PDB entry 9RPD | electron microscopy, 4.90 A resolution (low resolution: residue-level contacts below are approximate; hydrogen-bond / salt-bridge calls are withheld) | chains B and E of the 9 polymer chains in the assembly

[Chain B]
Name: Tubulin beta chain
Organism: Sus scrofa
UniProt: P02554 (TBB_PIG); residues 1-445 here = UniProt positions 1-445
Amino-acid sequence (445 residues; row label = number of the first residue in the row):
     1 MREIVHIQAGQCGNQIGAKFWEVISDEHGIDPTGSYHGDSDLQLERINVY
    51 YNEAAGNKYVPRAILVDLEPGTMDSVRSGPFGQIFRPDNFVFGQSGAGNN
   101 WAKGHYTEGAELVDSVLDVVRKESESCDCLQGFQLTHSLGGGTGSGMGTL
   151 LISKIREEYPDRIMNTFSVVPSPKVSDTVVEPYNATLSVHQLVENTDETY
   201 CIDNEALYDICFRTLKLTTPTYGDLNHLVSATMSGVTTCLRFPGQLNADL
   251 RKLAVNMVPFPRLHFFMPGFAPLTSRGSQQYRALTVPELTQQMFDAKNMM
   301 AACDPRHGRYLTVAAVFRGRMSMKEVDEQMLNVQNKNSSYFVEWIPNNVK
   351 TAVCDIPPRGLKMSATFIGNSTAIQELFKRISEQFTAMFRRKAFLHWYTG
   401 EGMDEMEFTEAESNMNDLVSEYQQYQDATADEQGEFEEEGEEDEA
Not modelled in the structure: 428-445
UniProt features mapped onto this chain:
  - motif: Met1 to Ile4 (MREI motif)
  - binding site (GTP): Gln11, Glu69, Ser138, Gly142, Thr143, Gly144, Asn204, Asn226
  - binding site (Mg(2+)): Glu69
  - modified residue: Ser40 (Phosphoserine), Lys58 (N6-acetyllysine), Ser172 (Phosphoserine), Thr285 (Phosphothreonine), Thr290 (Phosphothreonine), Arg318 (Omega-N-methylarginine), Glu438 (5-glutamyl polyglutamate)
  - cross-link (Glycyl lysine isopeptide (Lys-Gly)): Lys58 (interchain with G-Cter in ubiquitin), Lys324 (interchain with G-Cter in ubiquitin)
  - natural variant: His37 (H37V: In 2nd form), Asn48 (N48S: In 2nd form), Ala55 to Asn57 (sequence variant, change not given here; In 2nd form), Ser275 (S275A: In 2nd form)

[Chain E]
Name: Tubulin alpha-1A chain
Organism: Sus scrofa
UniProt: P02550 (TBA1A_PIG); numbering as in UniProt (aligned over 1-451)
Amino-acid sequence (451 residues; row label = number of the first residue in the row):
     1 MRECISIHVGQAGVQIGNACWELYCLEHGIQPDGQMPSDKTIGGGDDSFN
    51 TFFSETGAGKHVPRAVFVDLEPTVIDEVRTGTYRQLFHPEQLITGKEDAA
   101 NNYARGHYTIGKEIIDLVLDRIRKLADQCTGLQGFSVFHSFGGGTGSGFT
   151 SLLMERLSVDYGKKSKLEFSIYPAPQVSTAVVEPYNSILTTHTTLEHSDC
   201 AFMVDNEAIYDICRRNLDIERPTYTNLNRLIGQIVSSITASLRFDGALNV
   251 DLTEFQTNLVPYPRAHFPLATYAPVISAEKAYHEQLSVAEITNACFEPAN
   301 QMVKCDPRHGKYMACCLLYRGDVVPKDVNAAIATIKTKRTIQFVDWCPTG
   351 FKVGINYEPPTVVPGGDLAKVQRAVCMLSNTTAIAEAWARLDHKFDLMYA
   401 KRAFVHWYVGEGMEEGEFSEAREDMAALEKDYEEVGVDSVEGEGEEEGEE
   451 Y
Not modelled in the structure: 437-451
UniProt features mapped onto this chain:
  - active site: Glu254
  - binding site (GTP): Gly10, Gln11, Ala12, Gln15, Glu71, Ala99, Ser140, Gly143, Gly144, Thr145, Gly146, Thr179, Glu183, Asn206, Tyr224, Asn228, Leu252
  - binding site (Mg(2+)): Glu71
  - site: Tyr451 (Involved in polymerization)
  - modified residue: Lys40 (N6-acetyllysine), Tyr282 (3'-nitrotyrosine), Ser439 (Phosphoserine), Glu443 (5-glutamyl polyglutamate), Glu445 (5-glutamyl polyglutamate), Tyr451 (3'-nitrotyrosine)
  - natural variant: Ala265 (A265G; A265I), Thr271 to Ala273 (sequence variant, change not given here)

[Chain B / chain E interface]
Pairs across the interface - 92 pairs, chain B then chain E:
  Met1(B) - Lys96(E)
  Arg2(B) - Leu70(E)
  Arg2(B) - Glu71(E)
  Arg2(B) - Lys96(E)
  Arg2(B) - Glu97(E)
  Arg2(B) - Asp98(E)
  Asp128(B) - Lys96(E)
  Cys129(B) - Lys96(E)
  Pro243(B) - Thr73(E)
  Gly244(B) - Thr73(E)
  Gln245(B) - Gln11(E)
  Gln245(B) - Tyr224(E)
  Leu246(B) - Gln11(E)
  Leu246(B) - Glu71(E)
  Leu246(B) - Asn101(E)
  Leu246(B) - Thr179(E)
  Asn247(B) - Glu71(E)
  Asn247(B) - Thr73(E)
  Asn247(B) - Val74(E)
  Asn247(B) - Asp98(E)
  Ala248(B) - Asp98(E)
  Asp249(B) - Asp98(E)
  Arg251(B) - Glu97(E)
  Arg251(B) - Ala100(E)
  Arg251(B) - Arg105(E)
  Lys252(B) - Asp98(E)
  Lys252(B) - Ala99(E)
  Lys252(B) - Ala100(E)
  Lys252(B) - Asn101(E)
  Ala254(B) - Trp407(E)
  Val255(B) - Ala100(E)
  Val255(B) - Asn102(E)
  Val255(B) - Trp407(E)
  Asn256(B) - Ala100(E)
  Asn256(B) - Asn101(E)
  Asn256(B) - Ala180(E)
  Asn256(B) - Val182(E)
  Val258(B) - His406(E)
  Val258(B) - Trp407(E)
  Pro259(B) - Phe404(E)
  Pro259(B) - His406(E)
  Pro259(B) - Trp407(E)
  Phe260(B) - His406(E)
  Thr312(B) - Phe404(E)
  Ser322(B) - Arg221(E)
  Met323(B) - Arg221(E)
  Met323(B) - Thr223(E)
  Lys324(B) - Tyr210(E)
  Lys324(B) - Arg214(E)
  Lys324(B) - Ile219(E)
  Lys324(B) - Glu220(E)
  Lys324(B) - Arg221(E)
  Lys324(B) - Pro222(E)
  Glu325(B) - Arg221(E)
  Val326(B) - Arg221(E)
  Asp327(B) - Gln176(E)
  Asp327(B) - Val177(E)
  Asp327(B) - Tyr210(E)
  Asp327(B) - Arg221(E)
  Glu328(B) - Tyr210(E)
  Glu328(B) - Arg214(E)
  Glu328(B) - Glu220(E)
  Glu328(B) - Arg221(E)
  Leu331(B) - Pro175(E)
  Leu331(B) - Gln176(E)
  Trp344(B) - Leu397(E)
  Trp344(B) - Met398(E)
  Trp344(B) - Lys401(E)
  Trp344(B) - Ala403(E)
  Ile345(B) - Val181(E)
  Ile345(B) - Met398(E)
  Ile345(B) - Ala403(E)
  Ile345(B) - Phe404(E)
  Pro346(B) - Val181(E)
  Pro346(B) - Pro184(E)
  Pro346(B) - Lys394(E)
  Pro346(B) - Met398(E)
  Asn347(B) - Pro175(E)
  Asn347(B) - Ser178(E)
  Asn347(B) - Ala180(E)
  Asn347(B) - Val181(E)
  Asn347(B) - Pro184(E)
  Asn347(B) - Lys394(E)
  Asn348(B) - Val181(E)
  Val349(B) - Ser178(E)
  Val349(B) - Val181(E)
  Lys350(B) - Ser178(E)
  Lys350(B) - Thr179(E)
  Lys350(B) - Ala180(E)
  Lys350(B) - Val181(E)
  Lys350(B) - Glu183(E)
  Thr351(B) - Thr179(E)
Other interface residues (no listed pair), chain B (42 interface residues in all): Glu45, Arg46, Arg162, Pro261, Leu311, Glu343
Other interface residues (no listed pair), chain E (43 interface residues in all): Gln15, Pro72, Asp76, Glu411

[In short]
The interface between chain B and chain E involves 42 residues on one side and 43 on the other. UniProt lists
8 GTP-binding residues and Mg2+-binding residue Glu69(B) on chain B; active-site residue Glu254(E) and 17
GTP-binding residues on chain E.
Chain B is Tubulin beta chain and chain E is Tubulin alpha-1A chain, both from Sus scrofa; the structure, D.
melanogaster Augmin TII N-clamp (GST-fusion) bound to a microtubule, well-defined subset of particles, was
determined by electron microscopy.
